PDB entry 3H7O | X-ray diffraction, 1.85 A resolution | chain A

[Chain A]
Name: Group 3 allergen SMIPP-S Yv6023A04
Organism: Sarcoptes scabiei type hominis
UniProt: Q6VPT6 (Q6VPT6_SARSC); residues 2-229 here correspond to UniProt positions 29-256 (UniProt number = residue number + 27)
Chain sequence (228 residues; row label = number of the first residue in the row):
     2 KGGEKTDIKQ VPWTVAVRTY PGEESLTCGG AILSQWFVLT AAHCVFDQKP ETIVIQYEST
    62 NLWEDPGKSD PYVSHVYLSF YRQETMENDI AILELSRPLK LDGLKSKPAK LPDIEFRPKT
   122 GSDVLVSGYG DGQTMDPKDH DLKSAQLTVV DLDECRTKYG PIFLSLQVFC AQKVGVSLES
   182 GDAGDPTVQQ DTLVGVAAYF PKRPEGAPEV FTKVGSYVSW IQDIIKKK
Disulfides: Cys-29/Cys-45, Cys-156/Cys-171
Differences from the reference sequence: engineered mutation Gln-84 (Asn111 in Q6VPT6), Gln-147 (Asn174 in Q6VPT6), Gln-191 (Asn218 in Q6VPT6)

[Overview]
Chain A is Group 3 allergen SMIPP-S Yv6023A04 (Sarcoptes scabiei type hominis); the structure, Crystal
structure of scabies mite inactivated protease paralogue S-I1 (SMIPP-S-I1), was determined by X-ray
diffraction together with 3H7T from the same study.
